Entry 9ITW (electron microscopy, 4.08 A resolution (low resolution: residue-level contacts below are approximate; hydrogen-bond / salt-bridge calls are withheld)); this record covers chains Y and Z of the 16 polymer chains in the assembly.

== Chain Y ==
Protein: ATP synthase subunit b
Organism: Chloroflexus aurantiacus J-10-fl
UniProt: A9WGS8 (ATPF_CHLAA); residues 1-164 here = UniProt positions 1-164
Chain sequence (164 residues; numbered 1 to 164; the number before each row is that of its first residue):
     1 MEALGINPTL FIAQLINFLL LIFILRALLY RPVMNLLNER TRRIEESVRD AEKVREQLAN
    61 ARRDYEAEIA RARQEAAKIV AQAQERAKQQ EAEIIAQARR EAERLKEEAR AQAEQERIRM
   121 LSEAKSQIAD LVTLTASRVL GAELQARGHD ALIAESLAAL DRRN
Not modelled in the structure: 1-7, 161-164

== Chain Z ==
Protein: ATP synthase subunit a
Organism: Chloroflexus aurantiacus J-10-fl
UniProt: A9WGT0 (A9WGT0_CHLAA); residue numbers follow UniProt; this construct covers 1-312
Chain sequence (312 residues; numbered 1 to 312; the number before each row is that of its first residue):
     1 MSTRTRNILI IVGALIISIA SRFFLYTGPP HVEVAAEVIF DGIPGFPITN SFVVAIIIDI
    61 FVIALAVAAT RNLQMVPRGL QNVMEFILES LYNLFRNINA KYVATAFPLV ATIFLFVLFG
   121 NWFGLLPGVG SIGVCHEKKE EHAVVDERLA LAAPAAPLSS VAAAEGEEIH DTCAAQGKKL
   181 VPLFRAPAAD LNFTFAIAVI SFVFIEYWGF RALGPGYLKK FFNTNGIMSF VGIIEFISEL
   241 VKPFALAFRL FGNIFAGEVL LVVMAFLVPL LLPLPFYGFE VFVGFIQALI FALLTYAFLN
   301 IAVTGHDEEH AH
Not modelled in the structure: 1-11, 137-168, 305-312
Disulfide bonds: C135-C173

== Chain Y / chain Z interface ==
Pairs across the interface - 41 pairs, chain Y then chain Z:
  P8(Y) - S131(Z)
  P8(Y) - D171(Z)
  P8(Y) - T172(Z)
  T9(Y) - Y26(Z)
  T9(Y) - T27(Z)
  L10(Y) - T27(Z)
  L10(Y) - S131(Z)
  L10(Y) - D171(Z)
  F11(Y) - G128(Z)
  F11(Y) - S131(Z)
  F11(Y) - I132(Z)
  A13(Y) - P269(Z)
  Q14(Y) - P127(Z)
  Q14(Y) - G128(Z)
  Q14(Y) - G130(Z)
  Q14(Y) - S131(Z)
  L15(Y) - P127(Z)
  N17(Y) - L271(Z)
  N17(Y) - P273(Z)
  N17(Y) - L274(Z)
  N17(Y) - Y277(Z)
  F18(Y) - L125(Z)
  F18(Y) - L126(Z)
  F18(Y) - P127(Z)
  L20(Y) - L271(Z)
  L20(Y) - L274(Z)
  L21(Y) - Y277(Z)
  L21(Y) - G278(Z)
  L36(Y) - F86(Z)
  L37(Y) - N82(Z)
  L37(Y) - V83(Z)
  R40(Y) - N82(Z)
  R40(Y) - E85(Z)
  R40(Y) - E89(Z)
  T41(Y) - P77(Z)
  T41(Y) - N82(Z)
  I44(Y) - V76(Z)
  I44(Y) - P77(Z)
  E45(Y) - V76(Z)
  E45(Y) - R78(Z)
  V48(Y) - V76(Z)
Interface residues without a listed pair, chain Y (19 interface residues in all): I16
Interface residues without a listed pair, chain Z (29 interface residues in all): M75, V129, A265, L270

== In short ==
Chain Y and chain Z form an interface of 19 and 29 residues respectively.
Chain Y is ATP synthase subunit b and chain Z is ATP synthase subunit a, both from Chloroflexus aurantiacus
J-10-fl; the structure, Chloroflexus aurantiacus ADP-bound ATP synthase, state 1, focused refinement of FO and
peripheral stalk, was determined by electron microscopy together with 9ITJ, 9ITK, 9ITL, 9ITM, 9ITN, 9ITO and
11 further entries from the same study.
